Entry 3OR1 (X-ray diffraction, 1.76 A resolution); this record covers chains B and E of the 6 polymer chains in the assembly.

Chain B (and E):
Protein: Sulfite reductase beta
From: desulfovibrio gigas
Notes: chain E of this document is another copy of the same molecule, construct and numbering; everything in this record applies to it too
Amino-acid sequence (386 residues; row label = number of the first residue in the row):
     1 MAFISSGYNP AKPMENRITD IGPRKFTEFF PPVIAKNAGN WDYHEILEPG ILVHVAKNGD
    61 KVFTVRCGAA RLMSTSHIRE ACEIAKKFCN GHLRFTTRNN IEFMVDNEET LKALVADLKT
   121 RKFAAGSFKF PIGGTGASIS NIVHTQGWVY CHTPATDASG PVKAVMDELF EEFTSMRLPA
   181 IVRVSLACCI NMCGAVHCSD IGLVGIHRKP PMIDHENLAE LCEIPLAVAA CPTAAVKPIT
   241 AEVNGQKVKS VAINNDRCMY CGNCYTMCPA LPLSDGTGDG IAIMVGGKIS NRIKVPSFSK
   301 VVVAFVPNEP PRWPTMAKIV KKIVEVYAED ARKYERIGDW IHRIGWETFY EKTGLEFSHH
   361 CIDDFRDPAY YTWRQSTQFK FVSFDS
Not modelled in the structure: 1
Disulfide bonds: Cys-222/Cys-268
Metal / ion sites: 4Fe-4S cluster Fe site 1: Cys-151, Cys-188, Cys-189, Cys-193; siroheme Fe: Cys-193 (together with sulfite ion); 4Fe-4S cluster Fe site 2: Cys-231, Cys-258, Cys-261, Cys-264
Residues lining bound ligands:
  - 4Fe-4S cluster (SF4), molecule 1: Thr-145, Gln-146, Gly-147, Cys-151, Thr-153, Pro-154, Ala-187, Cys-188, Cys-189, Asn-191, Met-192, Cys-193
  - 4Fe-4S cluster (SF4), molecule 2: Pro-211, Ala-230, Cys-231, Pro-232, Thr-233, Ala-235, Val-236, Ile-253, Arg-257, Cys-258, Met-259, Tyr-260, Cys-261, Gly-262, Asn-263, Cys-264, Leu-273
  - siroheme (SRM), molecule 1: His-44, Ile-46, Leu-52, His-54, Arg-66, Arg-94, Phe-95, Thr-96, Thr-97, Arg-98, Asn-100, Glu-102, Gly-134, Thr-135, Gly-136, Ser-140, Ile-181, Arg-183, Cys-198, Lys-288, Ile-289, Ser-290, Arg-292, Arg-336
  - siroheme (SRM), molecule 2: Arg-71, His-144, Thr-145, Gln-146, Tyr-150, Cys-151, His-152, Asn-191, Met-192, Cys-193, Gly-194, Asn-263, Thr-266

Interface between chain B and chain E:
Contacting residue pairs (24; chain B residue first):
  Asn-291(B) with Ser-376(E); Thr-377(E), hydrogen bond (side chain-backbone); Gln-378(E), hydrogen bond (backbone-side chain)
  Ile-293(B) with Gln-378(E), hydrogen bond (backbone-side chain)
  Lys-294(B) with Gln-378(E)
  Val-295(B) with Ser-376(E)
  Pro-296(B) with Gln-375(E); Ser-376(E)
  Phe-298(B) with Tyr-370(E)
  Arg-366(B) with Asp-367(E), salt bridge
  Asp-367(B) with Arg-366(E), salt bridge; Pro-368(E)
  Pro-368(B) with Pro-368(E); Tyr-371(E), hydrophobic
  Tyr-370(B) with Phe-298(E)
  Tyr-371(B) with Pro-368(E), hydrophobic
  Gln-375(B) with Pro-296(E)
  Ser-376(B) with Asn-291(E); Val-295(E); Pro-296(E)
  Thr-377(B) with Asn-291(E), hydrogen bond (backbone-side chain)
  Gln-378(B) with Asn-291(E), hydrogen bond (side chain-backbone); Ile-293(E), hydrogen bond (side chain-backbone); Lys-294(E)

Summary:
The chain B/chain E interface involves 15 residues from each chain; the contacts include 6 hydrogen bonds and
2 salt bridges. Among the polar pairs are Arg-366(B)/Asp-367(E), Asn-291(B)/Thr-377(E) and
Asn-291(B)/Gln-378(E). Ligands of chain B: siroheme and 4Fe-4S cluster.
Chain B and chain E are both Sulfite reductase beta (desulfovibrio gigas); the structure, Crystal structure of
dissimilatory sulfite reductase I (DsrI), was determined by X-ray diffraction.
